Entry 5R1P (X-ray diffraction, 1.95 A resolution); this record covers chains A and B.

== Chain A ==
Protein: Pre-mRNA-splicing factor 8
Organism: Saccharomyces cerevisiae (strain ATCC 204508 / S288c)
Notes: fragment: yPrp8 RNaseH
Reference sequence: P33334 (PRP8_YEAST); residues 1836-2090 here = UniProt positions 1836-2090
Sequence (258 residues; each row starts with the number of its first residue):
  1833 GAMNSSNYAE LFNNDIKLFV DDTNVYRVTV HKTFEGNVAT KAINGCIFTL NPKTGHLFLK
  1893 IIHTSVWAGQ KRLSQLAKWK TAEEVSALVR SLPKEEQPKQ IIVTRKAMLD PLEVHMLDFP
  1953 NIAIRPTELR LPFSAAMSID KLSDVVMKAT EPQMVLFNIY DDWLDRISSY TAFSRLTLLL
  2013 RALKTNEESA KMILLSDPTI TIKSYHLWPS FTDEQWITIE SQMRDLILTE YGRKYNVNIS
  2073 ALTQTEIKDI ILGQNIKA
Unresolved in the structure: 2070-2090
Construct notes: expression tag (1833-1835)
Swiss-Prot annotation at these positions:
  - mutagenesis: Asp1853 (D1853A: Alters protein folding. Severely impaired growth. Strongly reduced growth at 35 degrees Celsius; when associated with A-1854; D1853N: Reduced growth at 30 degrees Celsius ...), Asp1854 (D1854A: Reduced growth at 30 degrees Celsius. Strongly reduced growth at 16 degrees Celsius. Strongly reduced growth at 35 degrees Celsius; when associated with A-1853 ...), Thr1855 (T1855A: Reduced growth at 30 degrees Celsius. Strongly reduced growth at 16 degrees Celsius), Thr1936 (T1936A: Reduced growth at 30 degrees Celsius. Strongly reduced growth at 16 degrees Celsius), Arg1937 (R1937K: Severely impaired growth. Reduced growth at 30 degrees Celsius. Strongly reduced growth at 16 degrees Celsius)

== Chain B ==
Protein: A1 cistron-splicing factor AAR2
Organism: Saccharomyces cerevisiae (strain ATCC 204508 / S288c)
Notes: fragment: GAMA - Aar2(1-152) - SSSSS - Aar2(171-317); engineered mutation(s): L153_D170delinsSSSSS
Reference sequence: P32357 (AAR2_YEAST); aligned to UniProt positions 1-317 over residues 1-317
Sequence (308 residues; numbered -3 to 317; 13 numbers in that range are skipped by the numbering (no residue carries them; nothing is unmodelled there); the number before each row is that of its first residue; numbers below 1 keep their minus sign (Gly-3 is residue -3)):
    -3 GAMAMNTVPF TSAPIEVTIG IDQYSFNVKE NQPFHGIKDI PIGHVHVIHF QHADNSSMRY
    57 GYWFDCRMGN FYIQYDPKDG LYKMMEERDG AKFENIVHNF KERQMMVSYP KIDEDDTWYN
   117 LTEFVQMDKI RKIVRKDENQ FSYVDSSMTT VQENEL
   166 SSSSSDPAHS LNYTVINFKS REAIRPGHEM EDFLDKSYYL NTVMLQGIFK NSSNYFGELQ
   226 FAFLNAMFFG NYGSSLQWHA MIELICSSAT VPKHMLDKLD EILYYQIKTL PEQYSDILLN
   286 ERVWNICLYS SFQKNSLHNT EKIMENKYPE LL
Unresolved in the structure: -3 to 0, 166-169
Construct notes: expression tag (-3 to 0); conflict Ser166 (Leu153 in P32357), Ser167 (Lys154 in P32357), Ser170 (Leu157 in P32357)
Swiss-Prot annotation at these positions:
  - region: Leu261 to Ile282 (Leucine-zipper)
  - modified residue: Ser253 (Phosphoserine), Thr274 (Phosphothreonine)

== How chain A and chain B interact ==
Contacting residue pairs (16):
  Gln1907(A) with Met195(B); Leu199(B)
  Leu1908(A) with Met195(B), hydrophobic
  Trp1911(A) with Glu194(B); Met195(B), hydrophobic; Phe198(B), hydrophobic
  Asp1942(A) with Lys184(B), salt bridge
  Glu1945(A) with Lys184(B), salt bridge
  Val1946(A) with Ile189(B), hydrophobic; Glu194(B); Phe198(B), hydrophobic
  His1947(A) with Glu194(B)
  Leu1949(A) with Lys184(B); Ser185(B); Arg186(B)
  Asp1950(A) with Arg186(B), salt bridge

== Summary ==
The interface between chain A and chain B involves 9 residues on one side and 8 on the other; the contacts
include 3 salt bridges. Among the polar pairs are Asp1942(A)-Lys184(B), Glu1945(A)-Lys184(B) and
Asp1950(A)-Arg186(B). Curated annotation (UniProt) lists 5 mutagenesis sites on chain A.
Here chain A is Pre-mRNA-splicing factor 8 and chain B is A1 cistron-splicing factor AAR2, both from
Saccharomyces cerevisiae (strain ATCC 204508 / S288c). Entry 5R1P (PanDDA analysis group deposition --
Auto-refined data of Aar2/RNaseH for ground state model 40, DMSO-free) was determined by X-ray diffraction
together with 5QY1, 5QY2, 5QY3, 5QY4, 5QY5, 5QY6 and 128 further entries from the same study.
